4QZ7 - chains I and Y of the 28 polymer chains in the assembly; structure by X-ray diffraction, 2.80 A resolution.

# Chain I
Name: Proteasome subunit beta type-3
Source organism: Saccharomyces cerevisiae
Notes: EC 3.4.25.1
UniProtKB: P25451 (PSB3_YEAST); residues 0-204 here correspond to UniProt positions 1-205 (UniProt number = residue number + 1)
Chain sequence (205 residues; row label = number of the first residue in the row; numbering starts at 0):
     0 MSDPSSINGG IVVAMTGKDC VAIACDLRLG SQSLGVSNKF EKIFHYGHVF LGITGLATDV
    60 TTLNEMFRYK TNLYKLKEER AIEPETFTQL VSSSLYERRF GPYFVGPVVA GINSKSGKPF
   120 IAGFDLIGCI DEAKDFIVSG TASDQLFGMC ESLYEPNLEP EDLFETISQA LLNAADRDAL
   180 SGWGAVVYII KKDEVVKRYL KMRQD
Not modelled in the structure: 0
UniProt features mapped onto this chain:
  - modified residue: Ser-30 (Phosphoserine)
  - cross-link: Lys-69 (Glycyl lysine isopeptide (Lys-Gly) (interchain with G-Cter in ubiquitin))

# Chain Y
Name: Proteasome subunit beta type-5
Source organism: Saccharomyces cerevisiae
Notes: EC 3.4.25.1
UniProtKB: P30656 (PSB5_YEAST); residues 1-212 here correspond to UniProt positions 76-287 (UniProt number = residue number + 75)
Chain sequence (212 residues; numbered 1 to 212; the number before each row is that of its first residue):
     1 TTTLAFRFQG GIIVAVDSRA TAGNWVASQT VKKVIEINPF LLGTMAGGAV DCQFWETWLG
    61 SQCRLHELRE KERISVAAAS KILSNLVYQY KGAGLSMGTM ICGYTRKEGP TIYYVDSDGT
   121 RLKGDIFCVG SGQTFAYGVL DSNYKWDLSV EDALYLGKRS ILAAAHRDAY SGGSVNLYHV
   181 TEDGWIYHGN HDVGELFWKV KEEEGSFNNV IG
Differences from the reference sequence: engineered mutation Val-50 (Ala125 in P30656)
Covalent attachments: compound 04C linked to Thr-1

# Interface between chain I and chain Y
Residue-residue contacts (46; chain I residue first):
  Leu-26(I) with Ile-211(Y), hydrophobic
  Arg-27(I) with Ala-169(Y)
  Ser-32(I) with Arg-167(Y); Asp-168(Y); Ala-169(Y), hydrogen bond (backbone-backbone); Tyr-170(Y)
  Leu-33(I) with Phe-135(Y), hydrophobic
  Gly-34(I) with Arg-167(Y), hydrogen bond (backbone-side chain)
  Val-35(I) with Arg-167(Y), hydrogen bond (backbone-side chain)
  Asn-37(I) with His-166(Y); Asn-209(Y), hydrogen bond (side chain-backbone); Val-210(Y)
  Lys-38(I) with Asn-209(Y), hydrogen bond (side chain-backbone); Ile-211(Y)
  Gln-144(I) with Trp-25(Y)
  Asp-175(I) with Val-26(Y)
  Arg-176(I) with Trp-25(Y); Val-26(Y), hydrogen bond (side chain-backbone); Ala-27(Y), hydrogen bond (side chain-backbone); Ser-28(Y)
  Asp-177(I) with Asn-24(Y); Val-26(Y)
  Ala-178(I) with Asn-24(Y), hydrogen bond (backbone-backbone); Val-26(Y); Ala-169(Y); Tyr-170(Y), hydrophobic
  Leu-179(I) with Asn-24(Y)
  Trp-182(I) with His-166(Y), hydrogen bond (side chain-backbone); Arg-167(Y)
  Tyr-198(I) with Ile-211(Y), hydrophobic
  Lys-200(I) with Trp-198(Y)
  Met-201(I) with Trp-198(Y)
  Arg-202(I) with Gln-29(Y); Gly-173(Y), hydrogen bond (side chain-backbone); Asp-192(Y), salt bridge; Gly-194(Y)
  Gln-203(I) with His-166(Y), hydrogen bond (backbone-side chain); Phe-197(Y); Trp-198(Y); Val-210(Y)
  Asp-204(I) with Arg-19(Y), salt bridge; Gln-29(Y); Ala-165(Y); Ser-171(Y); Gly-172(Y); Gly-173(Y), hydrogen bond (side chain-backbone)
Also at the interface, not in a pair above, chain I (22 interface residues in all): Gln-31
Also at the interface, not in a pair above, chain Y (25 interface residues in all): Val-193

# Summary
22 residues of chain I and 25 residues of chain Y are in contact; the contacts include 12 hydrogen bonds and 2
salt bridges. Polar contacts include Arg-202(I)/Asp-192(Y), Asp-204(I)/Arg-19(Y) and Gly-34(I)/Arg-167(Y).
Chain I is Proteasome subunit beta type-3 and chain Y is Proteasome subunit beta type-5, both from
Saccharomyces cerevisiae; the structure, yCP beta5-A50V mutant in complex with the epoxyketone inhibitor ONX
0914, was determined by X-ray diffraction (same publication as 4QUX, 4QUY, 4QV0, 4QV1, 4QV3, 4QV4 and 42
further entries).
